3HI4 - chains B and C of the 3 polymer chains in the assembly; structure by X-ray diffraction, 2.25 A resolution.

== Chain B (and C) ==
Protein: Arylesterase
Organism: Pseudomonas fluorescens
Notes: EC 3.1.1.2, 1.-.-.-; chain C of this document is another copy of the same molecule, construct and numbering; everything in this record applies to it too
UniProtKB: P22862 (ESTE_PSEFL); residues 1-271 here correspond to UniProt positions 2-272 (UniProt number = residue number + 1)
Chain sequence (271 residues; each row starts with the number of its first residue):
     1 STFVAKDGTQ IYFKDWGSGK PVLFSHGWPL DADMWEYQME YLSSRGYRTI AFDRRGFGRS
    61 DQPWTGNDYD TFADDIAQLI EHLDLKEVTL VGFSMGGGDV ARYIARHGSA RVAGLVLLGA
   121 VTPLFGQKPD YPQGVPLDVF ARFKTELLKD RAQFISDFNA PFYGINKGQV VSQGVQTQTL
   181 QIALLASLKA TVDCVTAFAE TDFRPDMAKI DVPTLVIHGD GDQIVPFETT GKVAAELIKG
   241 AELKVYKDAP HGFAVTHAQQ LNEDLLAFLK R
Construct notes: engineered mutation Pro-29 (Leu30 in P22862)
Swiss-Prot annotation at these positions:
  - active site: Ser-94, Asp-222, His-251
  - binding site (acetate): Trp-28, Met-95
What the authors report for this chain:
  - catalytic residues: Trp-28, Ser-94, Met-95
  - catalytic residues: His-251 (proposed by the authors, not directly observed)
  - binding site for acetate ion: Trp-28, Ser-94, Met-95
  - mutagenesis - L29P (44-fold): increased catalytic activity (perhydrolysis of acetic acid)
  - mutagenesis - L29P (75-fold): decreased catalytic activity on ethyl acetate
  - mutagenesis - L29P: unchanged catalytic activity on methyl acetate
  - mutagenesis - L29P: increased catalytic activity on epsilon-caprolactone
  - mutagenesis - L29P (>14-fold): increased catalytic activity on peracetic acid
  - mutagenesis - L29P/F93H, L29P/F125A: increased catalytic activity
  - mutagenesis - L29P/F57H (1.5-fold): decreased catalytic activity
  - mutagenesis - L29P (>14-fold): increased binding to peracetic acid

== Chain B / chain C interface ==
Residue-residue contacts (32):
  Gln-62(B) / Tyr-12(C)
  Gln-62(B) / Lys-14(C)  hydrogen bond
  Gln-62(B) / Trp-16(C)  hydrogen bond (backbone-side chain)
  Gln-62(B) / Arg-59(C)
  Trp-64(B) / Trp-16(C)  hydrophobic
  Trp-64(B) / Gly-17(C)
  Trp-64(B) / Glu-40(C)
  Trp-64(B) / Ser-43(C)
  Trp-64(B) / Ser-44(C)
  Leu-147(B) / Tyr-37(C)
  Leu-148(B) / Tyr-37(C)
  Leu-148(B) / Glu-40(C)
  Lys-149(B) / Tyr-37(C)
  Asp-150(B) / Tyr-37(C)
  Asp-150(B) / Ser-172(C)  hydrogen bond
  Asp-150(B) / Val-175(C)
  Arg-151(B) / Glu-36(C)  salt bridge
  Arg-151(B) / Tyr-37(C)  hydrogen bond (backbone-side chain)
  Arg-151(B) / Gln-178(C)
  Ala-152(B) / Gly-174(C)
  Ala-152(B) / Val-175(C)
  Ala-152(B) / Gln-178(C)
  Gln-153(B) / Ser-172(C)
  Gln-153(B) / Gln-173(C)
  Gln-153(B) / Gly-174(C)  hydrogen bond (side chain-backbone)
  Leu-180(B) / Thr-177(C)
  Gln-181(B) / Gln-181(C)  hydrogen bond (backbone-side chain)
  Leu-184(B) / Gln-178(C)
  Leu-184(B) / Gln-181(C)
  Ser-187(B) / Trp-16(C)
  Leu-188(B) / Glu-36(C)
  Leu-188(B) / Tyr-37(C)  hydrophobic
Other interface residues (no listed pair), chain B (17 interface residues in all): Asp-61, Leu-185, Lys-189
Other interface residues (no listed pair), chain C (20 interface residues in all): Ser-1, Asp-33, Met-39

== Summary ==
Chain B and chain C form an interface of 17 and 20 residues respectively, with 6 hydrogen bonds and 1 salt
bridge. Among the polar pairs are Arg-151(B)/Glu-36(C), Gln-62(B)/Lys-14(C) and Gln-62(B)/Trp-16(C). From the
paper: catalytic residues Trp-28(B), Ser-94(B) and Met-95(B) among others; L29P/F93H and L29P/F125A of chain B
increase catalytic activity; 4 substitutions were tested in all.
Both chains are Arylesterase (Pseudomonas fluorescens). Entry 3HI4 (Switching catalysis from hydrolysis to
perhydrolysis in P. fluorescens esterase) was determined by X-ray diffraction, deposited together with 3HEA.
